Entry 8ROY (electron microscopy, 3.10 A resolution); this record covers chains A and B of the 3 polymer chains in the assembly.

[Chain A]
Molecule: DDB1- and CUL4-associated factor 15
From: Homo sapiens
UniProtKB: Q66K64 (DCA15_HUMAN); residue numbers follow UniProt; this construct covers 1-600
Amino-acid sequence (603 residues; each row starts with the number of its first residue; numbers below 1 keep their minus sign (Gly-2 is residue -2)):
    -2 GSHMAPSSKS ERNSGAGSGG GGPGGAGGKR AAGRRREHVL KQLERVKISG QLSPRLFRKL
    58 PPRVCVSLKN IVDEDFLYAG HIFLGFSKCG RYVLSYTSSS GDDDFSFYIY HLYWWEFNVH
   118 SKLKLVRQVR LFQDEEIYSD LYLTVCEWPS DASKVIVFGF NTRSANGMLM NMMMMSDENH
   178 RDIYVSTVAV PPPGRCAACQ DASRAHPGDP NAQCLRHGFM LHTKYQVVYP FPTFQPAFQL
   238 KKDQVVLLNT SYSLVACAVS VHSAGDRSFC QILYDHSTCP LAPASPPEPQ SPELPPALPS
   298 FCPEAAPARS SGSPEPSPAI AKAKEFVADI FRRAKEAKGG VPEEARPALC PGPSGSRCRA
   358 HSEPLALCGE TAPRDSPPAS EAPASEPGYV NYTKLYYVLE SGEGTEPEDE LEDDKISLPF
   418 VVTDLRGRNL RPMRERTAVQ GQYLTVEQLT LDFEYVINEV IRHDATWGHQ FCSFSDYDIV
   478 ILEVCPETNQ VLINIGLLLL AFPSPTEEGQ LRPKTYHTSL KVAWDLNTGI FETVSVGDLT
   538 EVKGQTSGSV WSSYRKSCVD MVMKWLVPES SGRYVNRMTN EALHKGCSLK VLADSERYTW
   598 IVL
Not modelled in the structure: -2 to 33, 72-76, 97-103, 159-175, 192-210, 260-264, 272-417, 432-438, 498-509, 540-546, 578-588
Construct notes: expression tag (-2 to 0)
Residues lining bound ligands: A1H18 (1-[5-[[3,4-bis(chloranyl)-1H-indol-7-yl]sulfamoyl]-3-methyl-furan-2-yl]carbonyl-N-methyl-piperidine-4-carboxamide): Phe231, Gln232, Pro233, Ala234, Phe235, Val477, Arg552, Cys555, Val556, Val559, Met560, Leu563
Curated features (UniProtKB/Swiss-Prot):
  - binding site (Zn(2+)): Cys193, Cys196, Cys211, His214
  - binding site (E7820): Phe231, Ala234, Phe235
  - modified residue (Phosphoserine): Ser50, Ser310, Ser314
  - mutagenesis: Val90 (V90D: Abolished interaction with DDB1, DDA1 and RBM39 in presence of indisulam), Leu91 (L91P: Abolished interaction with DDB1, DDA1 and RBM39 in presence of indisulam), Trp112 (W112R: Abolished interaction with DDB1, DDA1 and RBM39 in presence of indisulam), Phe129 (F129S/V: Abolished interaction with DDB1, DDA1 and RBM39 in presence of indisulam), Val182 (V182D: Decreased interaction with DDB1, DDA1 and RBM39 in presence of indisulam), Cys196 (C196Y: Decreased interaction with DDB1, DDA1 and RBM39 in presence of indisulam), Gln232 (Q232R: Decreased interaction with RBM39 in presence of indisulam, without affecting interaction with DDA1 and DDB1), Leu244 (L244P: Decreased interaction with DDB1, DDA1 and RBM39 in presence of indisulam), Leu392 (L392P: Decreased interaction with DDA1 and RBM39 in presence of indisulam), Thr420 (T420P: Decreased interaction with DDA1 and RBM39 in presence of indisulam), Glu444 (E444K: Decreased interaction with DDA1 and RBM39 in presence of indisulam), Val453 (V453D: Decreased interaction with DDA1 and RBM39 in presence of indisulam), 1 further mutagenesis entry in UniProt

[Chain B]
Molecule: DNA damage-binding protein 1
From: Homo sapiens
UniProtKB: Q16531 (DDB1_HUMAN); residue numbers follow UniProt; this construct covers 1-393, 706-1140
Amino-acid sequence (836 residues; each row starts with the number of its first residue; note: 304 numbers in that range are skipped by the numbering (no residue carries them; nothing is unmodelled there)):
     1 MSYNYVVTAQ KPTAVNGCVT GHFTSAEDLN LLIAKNTRLE IYVVTAEGLR PVKEVGMYGK
    61 IAVMELFRPK GESKDLLFIL TAKYNACILE YKQSGESIDI ITRAHGNVQD RIGRPSETGI
   121 IGIIDPECRM IGLRLYDGLF KVIPLDRDNK ELKAFNIRLE ELHVIDVKFL YGCQAPTICF
   181 VYQDPQGRHV KTYEVSLREK EFNKGPWKQE NVEAEASMVI AVPEPFGGAI IIGQESITYH
   241 NGDKYLAIAP PIIKQSTIVC HNRVDPNGSR YLLGDMEGRL FMLLLEKEEQ MDGTVTLKDL
   301 RVELLGETSI AECLTYLDNG VVFVGSRLGD SQLVKLNVDS NEQGSYVVAM ETFTNLGPIV
   361 DMCVVDLERQ GQGQLVTCSG AFKEGSLRII RNG
   698 IGGNGNSGEI QKLHIRTVPL YESPRKICYQ EVSQCFGVLS SRIEVQDTSG GTTALRPSAS
   758 TQALSSSVSS SKLFSSSTAP HETSFGEEVE VHNLLIIDQH TFEVLHAHQF LQNEYALSLV
   818 SCKLGKDPNT YFIVGTAMVY PEEAEPKQGR IVVFQYSDGK LQTVAEKEVK GAVYSMVEFN
   878 GKLLASINST VRLYEWTTEK ELRTECNHYN NIMALYLKTK GDFILVGDLM RSVLLLAYKP
   938 MEGNFEEIAR DFNPNWMSAV EILDDDNFLG AENAFNLFVC QKDSAATTDE ERQHLQEVGL
   998 FHLGEFVNVF CHGSLVMQNL GETSTPTQGS VLFGTVNGMI GLVTSLSESW YNLLLDMQNR
  1058 LNKVIKSVGK IEHSFWRSFH TERKTEPATG FIDGDLIESF LDISRPKMQE VVANLQYDDG
  1118 SGMKREATAD DLIKVVEELT RIH
Not modelled in the structure: 1, 698-708, 743-749, 771-784, 1016-1022, 1113-1122
Disulfides: Cys18-Cys313
Construct notes: linker (700-705)
Curated features (UniProtKB/Swiss-Prot):
  - modified residue: Ser2 (N-acetylserine), Lys1067 (N6-acetyllysine), Thr1125 (Phosphothreonine)
  - natural variant: Asp184 to Gln186 (deletion: In WHIKERS), Arg188 (R188Q: In WHIKERS; R188W: In WHIKERS), Glu213 (E213K: In WHIKERS)
  - mutagenesis: Tyr316 to Asn319 (Impairs interaction with DDA1), Glu840 to Glu842 (Impairs interaction with AMBRA1, DTL, DET1, DCAF1, DCAF5, DCAF11 and DCAF8), Met910 to Tyr913 (Impairs interaction with AMBRA1, DTL and DCAF5), Trp953 (W953A: Impairs interaction with AMBRA1, ERCC8, DCAF5 and DCAF11)
  - cross-link: Lys1121 (Glycyl lysine isopeptide (Lys-Gly) (interchain with G-Cter in SUMO2))

[How chain A and chain B interact]
Pairs across the interface (46; chain A residue first):
  His35(A) with Val836(B); Ala841(B); Glu842(B); Pro843(B)
  Val36(A) with Ala841(B); Pro843(B)
  Leu37(A) with Leu814(B), hydrophobic; Val836(B), hydrophobic
  Leu40(A) with Tyr871(B), hydrophobic
  Lys44(A) with Tyr913(B); Asn1005(B), hydrogen bond (backbone-side chain); Val1033(B)
  Ile45(A) with Pro358(B); Val1033(B)
  Ser46(A) with Val1033(B)
  Gly47(A) with Phe972(B); Phe1003(B); Val1033(B)
  Leu49(A) with Leu926(B), hydrophobic; Asn970(B)
  Pro51(A) with Trp953(B), hydrophobic
  Phe54(A) with Leu926(B), hydrophobic
  Val61(A) with Asn908(B); Ile909(B), hydrophobic
  Arg88(A) with Phe949(B); His991(B)
  Glu113(A) with Phe949(B)
  Asn115(A) with Asn907(B); Arg928(B)
  Val116(A) with Asn907(B); Arg928(B)
  Pro190(A) with His991(B), hydrogen bond (backbone-side chain)
  Gly191(A) with His991(B)
  Lys561(A) with Arg158(B), hydrogen bond (backbone-side chain)
  Trp562(A) with Arg158(B)
  Leu563(A) with Arg158(B)
  Val564(A) with Leu139(B), hydrophobic
  Pro565(A) with Ile112(B); Arg114(B); Asp137(B); Leu162(B)
  Glu566(A) with Arg114(B)
  Ser567(A) with Gly113(B); Arg114(B)
  Glu593(A) with Trp953(B)
  Arg594(A) with Ile909(B)
Interface residues without a listed pair, chain A (34 interface residues in all): Glu41, Val43, Arg60, Cys86, His117, Gly569, Tyr595
Interface residues without a listed pair, chain B (43 interface residues in all): Pro115, Arg327, Val360, Ala381, Phe382, Arg722, Tyr812, Ala834, Met835, Tyr837, Glu840, Tyr906, Arg947, Met954, Glu1079

[Overview]
34 residues of chain A and 43 residues of chain B are in contact, with 3 hydrogen bonds. Polar contacts
include Lys44(A)-Asn1005(B), Pro190(A)-His991(B) and Lys561(A)-Arg158(B). Ligands of chain A: compound A1H18.
Chain A is DDB1- and CUL4-associated factor 15 and chain B is DNA damage-binding protein 1, both from Homo
sapiens; the structure, Structure of the human DDB1-DDA1-DCAF15 E3 ubiquitin ligase bound to compound furan
24, was determined by electron microscopy (same publication as 8ROX).
